7X7M - chains R and S of the 60 polymer chains in the assembly; structure by electron microscopy, 2.33 A resolution.

# Chain R (and S)
Molecule: 6,7-dimethyl-8-ribityllumazine synthase
Organism: Aquifex aeolicus VF5
Notes: EC 2.5.1.78; chain S of this document is another copy of the same molecule, construct and numbering; everything in this record applies to it too
Reference sequence: O66529 (RISB_AQUAE); residues 1-154 here = UniProt positions 1-154
Amino-acid sequence (154 residues; row label = number of the first residue in the row):
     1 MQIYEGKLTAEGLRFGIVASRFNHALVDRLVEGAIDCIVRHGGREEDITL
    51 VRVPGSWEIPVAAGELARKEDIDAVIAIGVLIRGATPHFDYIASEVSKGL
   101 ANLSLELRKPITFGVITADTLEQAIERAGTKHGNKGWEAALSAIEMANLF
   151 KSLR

# Interface between chain R and chain S
Pairs across the interface (15; chain R residue first):
  Gly6(R) - Arg40(S)
  Lys7(R) - Val39(S)  hydrogen bond (side chain-backbone)
  Lys7(R) - Arg40(S)
  Leu8(R) - Arg40(S)  hydrogen bond (backbone-backbone)
  Leu8(R) - His41(S)
  Leu8(R) - Trp137(S)  hydrophobic
  Val39(R) - Lys7(S)  hydrogen bond (backbone-side chain)
  Arg40(R) - Gly6(S)  hydrogen bond (side chain-backbone)
  Arg40(R) - Lys7(S)
  Arg40(R) - Leu8(S)  hydrogen bond (backbone-backbone)
  Arg40(R) - Glu145(S)  salt bridge
  His41(R) - Leu8(S)
  His41(R) - His41(S)  hydrogen bond
  Trp137(R) - Leu8(S)  hydrophobic
  Glu145(R) - Arg40(S)  salt bridge

# Overview
Chain R and chain S each contribute 8 residues to their interface, with 6 hydrogen bonds and 2 salt bridges.
Polar pairs include Arg40(R)-Glu145(S), Lys7(R)-Val39(S) and Arg40(R)-Gly6(S).
Both chains are 6,7-dimethyl-8-ribityllumazine synthase (Aquifex aeolicus VF5). Entry 7X7M (Lumazine Synthase
from Aquifex aeolicus) was determined by electron microscopy (same publication as 7X9W).
